Entry 5F6C (X-ray diffraction, 3.00 A resolution); this record covers chains A and B of the 4 polymer chains in the assembly.

== Chain A ==
Molecule: Ribonuclease E
Organism: Escherichia coli (strain K12)
Notes: EC 3.1.26.12
UniProt: P21513 (RNE_ECOLI); numbering as in UniProt (aligned over 1-510)
Sequence (512 residues; each row starts with the number of its first residue; numbers below 1 keep their minus sign (Arg-1 is residue -1)):
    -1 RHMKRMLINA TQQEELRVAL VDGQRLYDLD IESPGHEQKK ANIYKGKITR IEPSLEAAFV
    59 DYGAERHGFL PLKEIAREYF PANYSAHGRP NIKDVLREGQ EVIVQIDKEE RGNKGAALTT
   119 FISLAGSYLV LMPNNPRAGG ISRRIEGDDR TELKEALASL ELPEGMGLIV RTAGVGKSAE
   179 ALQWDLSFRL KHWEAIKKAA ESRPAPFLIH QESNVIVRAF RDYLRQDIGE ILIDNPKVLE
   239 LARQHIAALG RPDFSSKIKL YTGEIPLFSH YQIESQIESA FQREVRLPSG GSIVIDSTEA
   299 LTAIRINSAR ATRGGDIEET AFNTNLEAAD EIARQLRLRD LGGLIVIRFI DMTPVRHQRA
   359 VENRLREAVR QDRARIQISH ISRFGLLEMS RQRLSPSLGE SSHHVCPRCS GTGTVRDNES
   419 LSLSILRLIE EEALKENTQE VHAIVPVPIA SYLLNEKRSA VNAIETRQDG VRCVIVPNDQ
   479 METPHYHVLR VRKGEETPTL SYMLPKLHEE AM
Differences from the reference sequence: expression tag (-1 to 0); engineered mutation Arg303 (Asp in P21513), Arg346 (Asp in P21513)
Bound ions: Mg2+: Asp26, Leu27, Asp28, Arg335, Asp338; Zn2+: Cys404, Cys407 (shared with Cys404(B), Cys407(B) of chain B)
Curated features (UniProtKB/Swiss-Prot):
  - region: Arg169, Thr170 (Interaction with RNA 5'-terminal monophosphate), Cys404 to Cys407 (Required for zinc-mediated homotetramerization and catalytic activity)
  - binding site (Zn(2+)): Cys404, Cys407
  - mutagenesis: Phe57 (F57A: Reduces RNA cleavage by over 98%), Gly66 (G66S: Disrupts folding of the S1 motif), Phe67 (F67A: Reduces RNA cleavage by over 98%), Lys112 (K112A: Reduces RNA cleavage by 98%), Thr170 (T170V: Abolishes enzyme activity toward RNA substrates with a 5' monophosphate. Strongly reduces enzyme activity toward cspA mRNA), Asn305 (N305D/L: Reduces RNA cleavage by over 96%), Arg373 (R373A/D: Reduces RNA cleavage by 89%), Cys404 (C404A: Reduces zinc-binding. Abolishes homotetramerization and enzyme activity), Cys407 (C407A: Reduces zinc-binding. Abolishes homotetramerization and enzyme activity)
From the paper describing this entry:
  - Mg2+ coordination: Asp26, Asp28, Asp338
  - mutagenesis - D26N/D28N/D338N: increased catalytic activity on 9S RNA
  - mutagenesis - R373K, R373Q: increased catalytic activity on ompD
  - mutagenesis - R141Q: decreased catalytic activity on 5'P MicC 12-mer
  - mutagenesis - R142Q: decreased catalytic activity on ompD
  - mutagenesis - D303R/D346R: abolished catalytic activity (citing earlier work)
  - mutagenesis - R373K (93% and 88%), R373Q (89% and 83%): unchanged catalytic activity on 5'P and 5'OH MicC
  - mutagenesis - R142Q (68% and 42%): decreased catalytic activity on 5'P and 5'OH MicC 12-mer
  - mutagenesis - R3Q/Q22D/H268S/Y269F/Q270D/K433N/R488Q/R490Q: decreased catalytic activity
  - mutagenesis - R3Q, Q22D, H268S, Y269F, Q270D, K433N, R488Q, R490Q: unchanged catalytic activity

== Chain B ==
Molecule: Ribonuclease E
Organism: Escherichia coli (strain K12)
Notes: EC 3.1.26.12
UniProt: P21513 (RNE_ECOLI); residue numbers follow UniProt; this construct covers 1-511
Sequence (513 residues; numbered -1 to 511; the number before each row is that of its first residue; numbers below 1 keep their minus sign (Arg-1 is residue -1)):
    -1 RHMKRMLINA TQQEELRVAL VDGQRLYDLD IESPGHEQKK ANIYKGKITR IEPSLEAAFV
    59 DYGAERHGFL PLKEIAREYF PANYSAHGRP NIKDVLREGQ EVIVQIDKEE RGNKGAALTT
   119 FISLAGSYLV LMPNNPRAGG ISRRIEGDDR TELKEALASL ELPEGMGLIV RTAGVGKSAE
   179 ALQWDLSFRL KHWEAIKKAA ESRPAPFLIH QESNVIVRAF RDYLRQDIGE ILIDNPKVLE
   239 LARQHIAALG RPDFSSKIKL YTGEIPLFSH YQIESQIESA FQREVRLPSG GSIVIDSTEA
   299 LTAIRINSAR ATRGGDIEET AFNTNLEAAD EIARQLRLRD LGGLIVIRFI DMTPVRHQRA
   359 VENRLREAVR QDRARIQISH ISRFGLLEMS RQRLSPSLGE SSHHVCPRCS GTGTVRDNES
   419 LSLSILRLIE EEALKENTQE VHAIVPVPIA SYLLNEKRSA VNAIETRQDG VRCVIVPNDQ
   479 METPHYHVLR VRKGEETPTL SYMLPKLHEE AMA
Not modelled in the structure: -1, 510-511
Differences from the reference sequence: expression tag (-1 to 0); engineered mutation Arg303 (Asp in P21513), Arg346 (Asp in P21513)
Bound ions: Mg2+: Asp28, Ser393; Zn2+: Cys404, Cys407 (shared with Cys404(A), Cys407(A) of chain A)
Curated features (UniProtKB/Swiss-Prot):
  - region: Arg169, Thr170 (Interaction with RNA 5'-terminal monophosphate), Cys404 to Cys407 (Required for zinc-mediated homotetramerization and catalytic activity)
  - binding site (Zn(2+)): Cys404, Cys407
  - mutagenesis: Phe57 (F57A: Reduces RNA cleavage by over 98%), Gly66 (G66S: Disrupts folding of the S1 motif), Phe67 (F67A: Reduces RNA cleavage by over 98%), Lys112 (K112A: Reduces RNA cleavage by 98%), Thr170 (T170V: Abolishes enzyme activity toward RNA substrates with a 5' monophosphate. Strongly reduces enzyme activity toward cspA mRNA), Asn305 (N305D/L: Reduces RNA cleavage by over 96%), Arg373 (R373A/D: Reduces RNA cleavage by 89%), Cys404 (C404A: Reduces zinc-binding. Abolishes homotetramerization and enzyme activity), Cys407 (C407A: Reduces zinc-binding. Abolishes homotetramerization and enzyme activity)

== How chain A and chain B interact ==
Residue-residue contacts - 118 pairs, chain A then chain B:
  Gln10(A) - Leu421(B)
  Gln10(A) - Lys455(B)  hydrogen bond
  Gln10(A) - Ala458(B)
  Glu12(A) - Leu421(B)
  Glu12(A) - Tyr450(B)
  Glu12(A) - Lys455(B)  salt bridge
  Glu13(A) - Leu421(B)
  Glu13(A) - Arg425(B)  salt bridge
  Arg15(A) - Arg425(B)
  Ile263(A) - Leu432(B)  hydrophobic
  Pro264(A) - Leu432(B)
  Ser267(A) - Glu429(B)  hydrogen bond
  Glu272(A) - Arg425(B)  salt bridge
  Glu276(A) - Arg414(B)  salt bridge
  Glu276(A) - Ser422(B)  hydrogen bond
  Phe279(A) - Arg414(B)
  Phe279(A) - Ser418(B)
  Arg281(A) - Glu297(B)  salt bridge
  Asp294(A) - Thr296(B)
  Asp294(A) - Glu297(B)  hydrogen bond (side chain-backbone)
  Thr296(A) - Asp294(B)
  Thr296(A) - Thr296(B)
  Thr296(A) - Ala301(B)
  Glu297(A) - Arg281(B)  salt bridge
  Glu297(A) - Val292(B)
  Glu297(A) - Asp294(B)
  Glu297(A) - Arg303(B)
  Glu297(A) - Asn305(B)
  Ala298(A) - Arg303(B)
  Ala298(A) - Arg346(B)
  Leu299(A) - Val344(B)  hydrophobic
  Ala301(A) - Thr296(B)
  Arg303(A) - Ala298(B)
  Leu342(A) - Phe382(B)
  Leu342(A) - Leu384(B)  hydrophobic
  Val344(A) - Leu299(B)  hydrophobic
  Val344(A) - Leu384(B)  hydrophobic
  Gln375(A) - Arg381(B)  hydrogen bond
  Gln375(A) - Phe382(B)
  Ile376(A) - Arg381(B)  hydrogen bond (backbone-side chain)
  Ser377(A) - Arg381(B)
  Ser377(A) - Phe382(B)
  Ser380(A) - Glu386(B)  hydrogen bond
  Arg381(A) - Gln375(B)  hydrogen bond
  Arg381(A) - Ile376(B)  hydrogen bond (side chain-backbone)
  Arg381(A) - Ser377(B)
  Phe382(A) - Leu342(B)
  Phe382(A) - Ser377(B)
  Phe382(A) - Glu386(B)
  Phe382(A) - Ser388(B)
  Leu384(A) - Leu342(B)  hydrophobic
  Leu384(A) - Val344(B)  hydrophobic
  Leu384(A) - Glu386(B)
  Glu386(A) - Ser380(B)  hydrogen bond
  Glu386(A) - Phe382(B)
  Glu386(A) - Leu384(B)
  Glu386(A) - Glu386(B)
  Met387(A) - Phe382(B)  hydrophobic
  Ser388(A) - Phe382(B)
  Ser399(A) - Asp415(B)
  Ser400(A) - Arg414(B)
  Ser400(A) - Asp415(B)  hydrogen bond (backbone-backbone)
  Ser400(A) - Ser418(B)
  His401(A) - Thr412(B)
  His401(A) - Val413(B)
  His401(A) - Arg414(B)
  His401(A) - Asp415(B)  hydrogen bond (backbone-side chain)
  His402(A) - Thr412(B)
  His402(A) - Val413(B)  hydrogen bond (backbone-backbone)
  His402(A) - Arg414(B)
  His402(A) - Asp415(B)  salt bridge
  Val403(A) - Gly411(B)
  Cys404(A) - Cys404(B)  hydrophobic
  Cys404(A) - Arg406(B)
  Cys404(A) - Cys407(B)  hydrophobic
  Cys404(A) - Gly411(B)  hydrogen bond (backbone-backbone)
  Cys404(A) - Thr412(B)
  Pro405(A) - Arg406(B)
  Arg406(A) - Pro405(B)
  Arg406(A) - Arg406(B)
  Cys407(A) - Cys404(B)  hydrogen bond
  Cys407(A) - Cys407(B)  hydrophobic
  Gly409(A) - Gly411(B)
  Thr410(A) - Arg281(B)
  Thr410(A) - Gly411(B)
  Gly411(A) - Val403(B)
  Gly411(A) - Cys404(B)  hydrogen bond (backbone-backbone)
  Gly411(A) - Gly409(B)
  Thr412(A) - His401(B)
  Thr412(A) - His402(B)
  Val413(A) - His401(B)
  Val413(A) - His402(B)  hydrogen bond (backbone-side chain)
  Val413(A) - Cys404(B)  hydrophobic
  Arg414(A) - Glu276(B)  salt bridge
  Arg414(A) - Phe279(B)
  Arg414(A) - Ser400(B)
  Arg414(A) - His401(B)
  Arg414(A) - His402(B)
  Asp415(A) - Ser399(B)
  Asp415(A) - Ser400(B)  hydrogen bond (backbone-backbone)
  Asp415(A) - His401(B)
  Asp415(A) - His402(B)  salt bridge
  Ser418(A) - Ser400(B)
  Leu421(A) - Gln10(B)
  Leu421(A) - Glu12(B)
  Leu421(A) - Glu13(B)
  Ser422(A) - Glu276(B)  hydrogen bond
  Arg425(A) - Glu13(B)  salt bridge
  Arg425(A) - Arg15(B)
  Arg425(A) - Glu272(B)  salt bridge
  Arg425(A) - Glu276(B)  salt bridge
  Glu428(A) - Pro264(B)
  Leu432(A) - Glu262(B)
  Tyr450(A) - Glu12(B)  hydrogen bond
  Lys455(A) - Gln10(B)  hydrogen bond
  Lys455(A) - Glu12(B)  salt bridge
  Arg465(A) - Glu262(B)
  Glu480(A) - Arg406(B)  salt bridge
Interface residues without a listed pair, chain A (64 interface residues in all): Glu262, Val292, Arg346, Leu424, Glu429, Ala458, Gln466, Thr481
Interface residues without a listed pair, chain B (62 interface residues in all): Gln11, Ile263, Ser267, Met387, Thr410, Glu428, Glu454

== Overview ==
The interface between chain A and chain B involves 64 residues on one side and 62 on the other, with 21
hydrogen bonds and 14 salt bridges. Polar contacts include Glu12(A)-Lys455(B), Glu13(A)-Arg425(B) and
Glu272(A)-Arg425(B). The paper reports that R373K and R373Q of chain A increase catalytic activity on ompD;
Mg2+ coordination by Asp26(A), Asp28(A) and Asp338(A); 15 substitutions were tested in all.
Here chain A is Ribonuclease E and chain B is Ribonuclease E, both from Escherichia coli (strain K12). Entry
5F6C (The structure of E. coli RNase E catalytically inactive mutant with RNA bound) was determined by X-ray
diffraction, deposited together with 6G63.
